PDB entry 5T61 | X-ray diffraction, 2.55 A resolution | chains N and Q of the 24 polymer chains in the assembly

== Chain N ==
Name: Tungsten formylmethanofuran dehydrogenase subunit B
Organism: Methanothermobacter sp. CaT2
Amino-acid sequence (432 residues; numbered 1 to 432; the number before each row is that of its first residue):
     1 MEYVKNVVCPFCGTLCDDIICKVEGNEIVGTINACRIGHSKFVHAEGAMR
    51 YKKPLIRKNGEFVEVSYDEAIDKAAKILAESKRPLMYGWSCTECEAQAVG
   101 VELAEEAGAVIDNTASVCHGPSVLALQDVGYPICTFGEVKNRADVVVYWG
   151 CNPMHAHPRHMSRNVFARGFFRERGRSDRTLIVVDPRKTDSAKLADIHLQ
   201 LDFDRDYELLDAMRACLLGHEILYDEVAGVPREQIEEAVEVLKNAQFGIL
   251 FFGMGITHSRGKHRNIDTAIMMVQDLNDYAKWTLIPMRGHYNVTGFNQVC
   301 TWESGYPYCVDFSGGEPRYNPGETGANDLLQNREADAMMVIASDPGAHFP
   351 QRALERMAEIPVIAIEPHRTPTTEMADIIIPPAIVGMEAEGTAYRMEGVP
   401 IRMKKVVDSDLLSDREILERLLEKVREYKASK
Unresolved in the structure: 431-432
Bound ions: 4Fe-4S cluster Fe: Cys-9, Cys-12, Cys-16, Cys-35; K+ site 1: Ser-40, Lys-41, Val-43 (shared with 1 residue of chain P); tungsten ion: Cys-118 (together with hydrosulfuric acid, molybdopterin guanosine dinucleotide); K+ site 2: Glu-138 (shared with 2 residues of chain M); K+ site 3: Gly-305 (shared with 3 residues of chain M)
Small-molecule neighbours:
  - hydrosulfuric acid (H2S): Thr-114, Cys-118, Gly-289, His-290, Val-293
  - molybdopterin guanosine dinucleotide (MGD; 2-amino-5,6-dimercapto-7-methyl-3,7,8a,9-tetrahydro-8-oxa-1,3,9,10-tetraaza-anthracen-4-one guanosine dinucleotide), molecule 1: Phe-11, Cys-12, Ile-37, Cys-118, Trp-149, Gly-150, Cys-151, Asn-152, His-155, Ala-156, His-157, Val-184, Asp-185, Pro-186, Arg-187, Thr-189, Leu-201, Phe-203, Asp-204, Asp-206, Gly-253, Met-254, Gly-255, Ser-259, Gly-289, His-290
  - molybdopterin guanosine dinucleotide (MGD), molecule 2: Lys-41, Cys-91, Thr-92, Thr-114, Val-117, Cys-118, Met-254, His-258, His-290, Ile-341, Ala-342, Ser-343, Asp-344, Pro-345, His-348, Ile-365, Glu-366, Pro-367, His-368, Thr-370, Pro-382, Ala-383, Ile-384, Val-385, Asp-414
  - 4Fe-4S cluster (SF4): Cys-9, Phe-11, Cys-12, Thr-14, Leu-15, Cys-16, Ala-34, Cys-35, Gly-38, Pro-158, Arg-159

== Chain Q ==
Name: Tungsten formylmethanofuran dehydrogenase subunit fwdG
Organism: Methanothermobacter wolfeii
Amino-acid sequence (82 residues; numbered 1 to 82; the number before each row is that of its first residue):
     1 MAIGLKAYPELCHGCGNCVIACPVNALRSPEVAGGKGPTDDVEIIMIVED
    51 GVVNIKNPDLCGKCGTCVESCPVDAIRLEELE
Unresolved in the structure: 1, 82
Bound ions: 4Fe-4S cluster Fe site 1: Cys-12, Cys-15, Cys-18; 4Fe-4S cluster Fe site 2: Cys-22, Cys-61, Cys-64; K+: Val-68, Cys-71, Asp-74
Small-molecule neighbours:
  - 4Fe-4S cluster (SF4), molecule 1: Leu-5, Cys-22, Pro-23, Val-24, Ile-45, Met-46, Cys-61, Gly-62, Lys-63, Cys-64, Gly-65, Thr-66, Cys-67, Leu-78
  - 4Fe-4S cluster (SF4), molecule 2: Cys-12, His-13, Gly-14, Cys-15, Gly-16, Asn-17, Cys-18, Val-53, Cys-71, Pro-72, Val-73, Ala-75, Ile-76

== How chain N and chain Q interact ==
Residue-residue contacts (65):
  Lys-5(N) with Thr-39(Q), hydrogen bond (side chain-backbone); Asp-41(Q), salt bridge
  Asn-6(N) with Thr-39(Q)
  Asp-18(N) with Lys-36(Q); Gly-37(Q), hydrogen bond (side chain-backbone)
  Ile-20(N) with Thr-39(Q)
  Lys-22(N) with Glu-49(Q), salt bridge; Asp-50(Q), salt bridge
  Gly-30(N) with Asp-50(Q)
  Thr-31(N) with Glu-49(Q); Asp-50(Q), hydrogen bond (backbone-backbone)
  Ile-32(N) with Ile-47(Q), hydrophobic; Val-48(Q)
  Asn-33(N) with Gly-37(Q); Pro-38(Q), hydrogen bond (side chain-backbone); Ile-47(Q); Val-48(Q), hydrogen bond (backbone-backbone)
  Ala-34(N) with Val-48(Q); Gly-51(Q)
  Cys-35(N) with His-13(Q); Gly-14(Q); Gly-51(Q)
  Arg-36(N) with Pro-9(Q), hydrogen bond (side chain-backbone); Cys-12(Q), hydrogen bond (side chain-backbone); His-13(Q), hydrogen bond (backbone-backbone); Gly-51(Q), hydrogen bond (backbone-backbone); Val-52(Q)
  His-39(N) with Asp-50(Q); Gly-51(Q)
  Lys-140(N) with Gly-34(Q), hydrogen bond (side chain-backbone)
  Met-154(N) with His-13(Q), hydrogen bond (backbone-side chain); Cys-15(Q), hydrophobic; Asn-17(Q); Pro-72(Q), hydrophobic
  His-155(N) with His-13(Q)
  Pro-158(N) with Cys-15(Q)
  Arg-159(N) with Gly-14(Q); Cys-15(Q); Gly-37(Q)
  Met-161(N) with Asn-17(Q)
  Ser-162(N) with Cys-15(Q), hydrogen bond (side chain-backbone); Gly-16(Q); Asn-17(Q), hydrogen bond (backbone-side chain); Ile-20(Q); Gly-35(Q)
  Arg-163(N) with Gly-35(Q)
  Phe-166(N) with Asn-17(Q); Ile-20(Q); Ser-70(Q)
  Ala-167(N) with Ile-20(Q), hydrophobic; Ala-33(Q); Gly-34(Q); Gly-35(Q)
  Arg-168(N) with Ile-20(Q), hydrogen bond (side chain-backbone); Ala-21(Q), hydrogen bond (side chain-backbone); Cys-22(Q); Ala-26(Q); Ala-33(Q), hydrogen bond (backbone-backbone); Gly-34(Q)
  Asp-190(N) with Pro-72(Q); Val-73(Q)
  Leu-194(N) with Asn-17(Q); Glu-69(Q); Ser-70(Q); Pro-72(Q), hydrophobic
Other interface residues (no listed pair), chain N (28 interface residues in all): Arg-176, Lys-193
Other interface residues (no listed pair), chain Q (33 interface residues in all): Glu-10, Pro-23, Val-32, Cys-71

== Overview ==
Chain N and chain Q form an interface of 28 and 33 residues respectively; the contacts include 16 hydrogen
bonds and 3 salt bridges. Polar contacts include Lys-5(N)/Asp-41(Q), Lys-22(N)/Glu-49(Q) and
Lys-22(N)/Asp-50(Q). Bound to chain N: 4Fe-4S cluster, molybdopterin guanosine dinucleotide and hydrosulfuric
acid.
Chain N is Tungsten formylmethanofuran dehydrogenase subunit B (Methanothermobacter sp. CaT2) and chain Q is
Tungsten formylmethanofuran dehydrogenase subunit fwdG (Methanothermobacter wolfeii); the structure,
Tungsten-containing formylmethanofuran dehydrogenase from methanothermobacter wolfeii, triclinic form at 2.55
A, was determined by X-ray diffraction together with 5T5I and 5T5M from the same study.
